Entry 3MPV (X-ray diffraction, 2.60 A resolution); this record covers chain A.

== Chain A ==
Name: Ethanolamine utilization protein eutL
Source organism: Escherichia coli
UniProt: P76541 (EUTL_ECOLI); residues 1-219 here = UniProt positions 1-219
Chain sequence (225 residues; numbered 1 to 225; the number before each row is that of its first residue):
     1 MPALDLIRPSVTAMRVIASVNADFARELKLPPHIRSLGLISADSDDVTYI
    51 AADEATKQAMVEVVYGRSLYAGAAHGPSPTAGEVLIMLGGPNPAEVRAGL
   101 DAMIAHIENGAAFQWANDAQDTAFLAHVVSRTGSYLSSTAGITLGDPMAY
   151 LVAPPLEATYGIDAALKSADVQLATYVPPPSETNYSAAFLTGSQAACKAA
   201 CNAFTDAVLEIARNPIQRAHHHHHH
Not modelled in the structure: 1, 70-82, 181-182, 217-225
Construct notes: expression tag (220-225)
Bound ions: Zn2+ site 1: His127 (together with beta-mercaptoethanol); Zn2+ site 2 near Glu157 (its only coordinating residue here)
Reported in the primary citation:
  - conformationally variable residues (loop rearrangement, order/disorder transition): Tyr65 to Leu69, Tyr70 to Pro79, Ala81, Tyr176 to Pro180, Ser181 to Thr183
  - Zn2+ coordination: Glu157
  - interface residues: Lys57, Lys167
  - self-association interface (contacts with another copy of this molecule); pairs are residue here / residue on that copy: Lys57-Lys167 (hydrophobic contact)

== Summary ==
From the paper: interface residues Lys57 and Lys167; Zn2+ coordination by Glu157.
Chain A is Ethanolamine utilization protein eutL (Escherichia coli); the structure, Structure of EUTL in the
zinc-induced open form, was determined by X-ray diffraction together with 3MPW and 3MPY from the same study.
